Entry 4HM5 (X-ray diffraction, 1.50 A resolution); this record covers chains A and B.

== Chain A ==
Protein: Naphthalene 1,2-dioxygenase subunit alpha
From: Pseudomonas sp. C18
Notes: EC 1.14.12.12
Reference sequence: P0A111 (NDOB_PSEU8); residue numbers follow UniProt; this construct covers 1-449
Amino-acid sequence (449 residues; each row starts with the number of its first residue):
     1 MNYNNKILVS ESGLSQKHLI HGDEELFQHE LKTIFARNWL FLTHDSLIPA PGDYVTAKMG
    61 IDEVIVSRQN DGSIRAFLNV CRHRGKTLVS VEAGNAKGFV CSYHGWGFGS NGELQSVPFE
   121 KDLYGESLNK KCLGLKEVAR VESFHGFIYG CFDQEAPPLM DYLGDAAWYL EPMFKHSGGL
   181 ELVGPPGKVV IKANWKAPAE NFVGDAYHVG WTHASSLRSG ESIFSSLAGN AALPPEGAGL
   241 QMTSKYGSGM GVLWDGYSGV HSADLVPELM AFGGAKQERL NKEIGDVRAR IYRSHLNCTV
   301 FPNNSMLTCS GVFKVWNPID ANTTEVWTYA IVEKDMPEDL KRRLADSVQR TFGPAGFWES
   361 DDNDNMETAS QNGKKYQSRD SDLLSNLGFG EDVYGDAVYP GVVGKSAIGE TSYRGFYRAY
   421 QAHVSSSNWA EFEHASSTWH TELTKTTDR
Unresolved in the structure: 447-449
UniProt features mapped onto this chain:
  - binding site ([2Fe-2S] cluster): Cys81, His83, Cys101, His104
  - binding site (Fe cation): His208, His213, Asp362
  - mutagenesis: Phe352 (F352V: Changes the regioselectivity of the product for naphthalene, phenanthrene and biphenyl)
Metal / ion sites: 2Fe-2S cluster Fe: Cys81, His83, Cys101, His104; Fe ion: His208, His213, Asp362
Small-molecule neighbours:
  - 2,3-dihydro-1H-indene (16N): Asn201, Phe202, Asp205, His208, Val209, Phe224, His295, Asn297, Leu307, Phe352
  - 2Fe-2S cluster (FES): Cys81, His83, Arg84, Gly85, Lys86, Cys101, Tyr103, His104, Gly105, Trp106
From the paper describing this entry:
  - binding site for 2,3-dihydro-1H-indene: Val209, Leu307

== Chain B ==
Protein: Naphthalene 1,2-dioxygenase subunit beta
From: Pseudomonas sp. C18
Notes: EC 1.14.12.12
Reference sequence: P0A113 (NDOC_PSEU8); residues 0-193 here correspond to UniProt positions 1-194 (UniProt number = residue number + 1)
Amino-acid sequence (194 residues; numbered 0 to 193; the number before each row is that of its first residue; numbering starts at 0):
     0 MMINIQEDKL VSAHDAEEIL RFFNCHDSAL QQEATTLLTQ EAHLLDIQAY RAWLEHCVGS
    60 EVQYQVISRE LRAASERRYK LNEAMNVYNE NFQQLKVRVE HQLDPQNWGN SPKLRFTRFI
   120 TNVQAAMDVN DKELLHIRSN VILHRARRGN QVDVFYAARE DKWKRGEGGV RKLVQRFVDY
   180 PERILQTHNL MVFL
Unresolved in the structure: 0-1
Disulfide bonds: Cys24 forms a disulfide with the same residue of a neighbouring copy of this chain

== Interface between chain A and chain B ==
Pairs across the interface (86):
  Ser46(A) with Leu80(B)
  Leu47(A) with Tyr78(B), hydrogen bond (backbone-side chain); Leu80(B)
  Asp53(A) with Tyr78(B)
  Val91(A) with Leu70(B); Arg71(B); Ala72(B)
  Glu92(A) with Glu69(B); Leu70(B), hydrogen bond (backbone-backbone); Arg182(B), salt bridge
  Ala93(A) with Glu69(B); Leu70(B); Arg71(B); Tyr78(B), hydrophobic
  Gly94(A) with Glu75(B); Tyr78(B)
  Asn95(A) with Glu75(B), hydrogen bond (backbone-side chain); Arg76(B), hydrogen bond (backbone-side chain); Arg77(B), hydrogen bond; Tyr78(B)
  Val183(A) with Asn81(B)
  Gly184(A) with Asn81(B)
  Pro185(A) with Glu69(B); Asn81(B); Ala83(B); Met84(B); Arg182(B)
  Pro186(A) with Arg182(B), hydrogen bond (backbone-side chain)
  Gly187(A) with Met84(B)
  Lys188(A) with Arg182(B); Ile183(B); Leu184(B), hydrogen bond (backbone-backbone)
  Val189(A) with Leu184(B); His187(B); Asn188(B)
  Val190(A) with Ile183(B), hydrophobic; Leu184(B), hydrogen bond (backbone-backbone); Gln185(B); His187(B)
  Ile191(A) with His187(B)
  Lys192(A) with His187(B)
  Trp211(A) with Gln105(B); Trp107(B), hydrogen bond (backbone-side chain)
  Thr212(A) with Trp107(B)
  Ala214(A) with Gln105(B)
  Ser215(A) with His100(B), hydrogen bond; Asp103(B); Asn106(B)
  Ser216(A) with His100(B), hydrogen bond
  Arg218(A) with Asp103(B), salt bridge; Gln105(B), hydrogen bond
  Ser219(A) with Val96(B); Glu99(B); His100(B)
  Gly229(A) with Gln105(B)
  Asp264(A) with Gln93(B), hydrogen bond
  Glu325(A) with Ile183(B)
  Asp346(A) with Asn85(B), hydrogen bond; Asn88(B), hydrogen bond
  Gln349(A) with Met84(B); Asn85(B)
  Arg350(A) with Asn88(B), hydrogen bond (side chain-backbone); Glu89(B), salt bridge; Gln93(B), hydrogen bond; Arg97(B), hydrogen bond (backbone-side chain)
  Pro354(A) with Met84(B); Leu184(B), hydrophobic; Asn188(B); Leu189(B), hydrogen bond (backbone-backbone)
  Ala355(A) with Val86(B), hydrophobic; Tyr87(B), hydrophobic; Arg97(B), hydrogen bond (backbone-side chain); Leu189(B); Met190(B)
  Gly356(A) with Met190(B)
  Phe357(A) with Val96(B), hydrophobic; His100(B); Met190(B), hydrophobic
  Ser360(A) with His100(B); Met190(B)
  Asp361(A) with His100(B), salt bridge
  Asn363(A) with Asn188(B), hydrogen bond
  Asp364(A) with Gly108(B); Arg146(B), salt bridge; Arg147(B), salt bridge
  Glu367(A) with His187(B), salt bridge
Other interface residues (no listed pair), chain A (43 interface residues in all): Pro49, Val55, Gly220
Other interface residues (no listed pair), chain B (39 interface residues in all): Ser67, Glu82

== Summary ==
43 residues of chain A and 39 residues of chain B are in contact; the contacts include 21 hydrogen bonds and 7
salt bridges. Among the polar pairs are Glu92(A)-Arg182(B), Arg218(A)-Asp103(B) and Arg350(A)-Glu89(B). Chain
A binds 2Fe-2S cluster and 2,3-dihydro-1H-indene. The paper reports a binding site for 2,3-dihydro-1H-indene
at Val209(A) and Leu307(A).
Chain A is Naphthalene 1,2-dioxygenase subunit alpha and chain B is Naphthalene 1,2-dioxygenase subunit beta,
both from Pseudomonas sp. C18; the structure, Naphthalene 1,2-Dioxygenase bound to indene, was determined by
X-ray diffraction together with 4HJL, 4HKV, 4HM0, 4HM2, 4HM3, 4HM4 and 3 further entries from the same study.
